PDB entry 3J9R | electron microscopy, 3.90 A resolution | chains 5 and 4 of the 36 polymer chains in the assembly

[Chain 5 (and 4)]
Molecule: sheath
Source organism: Pseudomonas aeruginosa
Notes: chain 4 of this document is another copy of the same molecule, construct and numbering; everything in this record applies to it too
UniProtKB: Q9S574 (Q9S574_PSEAI); residue numbers follow UniProt; this construct covers 1-386
Sequence (386 residues; row label = number of the first residue in the row):
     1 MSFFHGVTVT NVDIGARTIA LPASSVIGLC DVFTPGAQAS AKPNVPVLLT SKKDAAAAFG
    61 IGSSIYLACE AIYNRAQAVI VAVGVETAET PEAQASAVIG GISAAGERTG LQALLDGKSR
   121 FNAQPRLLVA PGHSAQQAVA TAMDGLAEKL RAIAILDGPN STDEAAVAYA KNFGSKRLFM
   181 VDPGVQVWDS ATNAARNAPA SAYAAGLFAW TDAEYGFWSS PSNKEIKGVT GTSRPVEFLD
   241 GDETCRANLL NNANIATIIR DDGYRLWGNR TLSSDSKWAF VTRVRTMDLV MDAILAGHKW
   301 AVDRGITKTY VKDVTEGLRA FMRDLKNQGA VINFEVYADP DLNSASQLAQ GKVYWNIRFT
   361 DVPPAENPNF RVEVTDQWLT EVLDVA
Unresolved in the structure: 1, 385-386

[How chain 5 and chain 4 interact]
Residue-residue contacts (37):
  Gly241(5) - Phe4(4)
  Asp242(5) - Phe4(4)
  Glu243(5) - Phe3(4)
  Glu243(5) - Phe4(4)
  Asn248(5) - Phe3(4)
  Asn248(5) - Phe4(4)  hydrogen bond (side chain-backbone)
  Asn248(5) - His5(4)
  Asn251(5) - Ser2(4)
  Asn251(5) - His5(4)
  Asn252(5) - Ser2(4)
  Asn252(5) - Phe3(4)  hydrogen bond (side chain-backbone)
  Trp267(5) - His5(4)
  Asn269(5) - His5(4)  hydrogen bond
  Arg270(5) - Ser2(4)
  Glu366(5) - Ser2(4)  hydrogen bond
  Glu366(5) - His5(4)  salt bridge
  Glu366(5) - Gly6(4)  hydrogen bond (backbone-backbone)
  Asn367(5) - Phe3(4)
  Asn367(5) - Phe4(4)
  Asn367(5) - Thr8(4)
  Pro368(5) - Gly6(4)
  Pro368(5) - Val7(4)
  Pro368(5) - Thr8(4)
  Asn369(5) - Thr8(4)  hydrogen bond
  Phe370(5) - Val7(4)  hydrophobic
  Phe370(5) - Thr8(4)
  Phe370(5) - Val9(4)
  Phe370(5) - Thr10(4)
  Arg371(5) - Thr10(4)
  Arg371(5) - Val12(4)
  Val372(5) - Val9(4)  hydrophobic
  Val372(5) - Thr10(4)
  Val372(5) - Asn11(4)
  Val372(5) - Val12(4)  hydrogen bond (backbone-backbone)
  Glu373(5) - Val12(4)
  Glu373(5) - Ile14(4)
  Asp376(5) - Ala16(4)
Other interface residues (no listed pair), chain 5 (20 interface residues in all): Gly268, Val374

[In short]
20 residues of chain 5 face 13 of chain 4 across their interface, with 7 hydrogen bonds and 1 salt bridge.
Polar contacts include Glu366(5)-His5(4), Asn248(5)-Phe4(4) and Asn252(5)-Phe3(4).
Chain 5 and chain 4 are both sheath (Pseudomonas aeruginosa); the structure, Atomic structures of a
bactericidal contractile nanotube in its pre- and post-contraction states, was determined by electron
microscopy (same publication as 3J9Q).
